Entry 9IXC (X-ray diffraction, 1.26 A resolution); this record covers chain A.

# Chain A
Molecule: N(omega)-hydroxy-L-arginine amidinohydrolase
Organism: Streptomyces lavendulae
Notes: EC 3.5.3.25; fragment: N(omega)-hydroxy-L-arginine amidinohydrolase
UniProt: D2Z025 (DCSB_STRLA); residue numbers follow UniProt; this construct covers 1-273
Sequence (281 residues; each row starts with the number of its first residue):
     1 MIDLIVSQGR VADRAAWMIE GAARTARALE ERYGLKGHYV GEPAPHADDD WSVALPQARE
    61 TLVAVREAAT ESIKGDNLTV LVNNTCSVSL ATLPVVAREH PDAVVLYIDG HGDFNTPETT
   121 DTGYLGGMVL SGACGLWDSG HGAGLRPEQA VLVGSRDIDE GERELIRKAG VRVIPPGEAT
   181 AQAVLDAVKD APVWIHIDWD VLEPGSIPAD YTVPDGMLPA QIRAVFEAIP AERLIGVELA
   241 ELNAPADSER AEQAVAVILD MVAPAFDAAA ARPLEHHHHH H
Disordered / not traced: 272-281
Sequence notes: expression tag (274-281)
Metal / ion sites: Mn2+ site 1: Cys86, Asp109, Asp113, Asp198; Mn2+ site 2: Asp109, His111, Asp198, Asp200
UniProt features mapped onto this chain:
  - binding site (Mn(2+)): Asp109, His111, Asp113, Asp198, Asp200

# Summary
Cys86, Asp109, Asp113 and Asp198 form the Mn2+ site 1. Asp109, His111, Asp198 and Asp200 form the Mn2+ site 2.
UniProt lists 5 Mn2+-binding residues.
Chain A is N(omega)-hydroxy-L-arginine amidinohydrolase (Streptomyces lavendulae); the structure, Crystal
structure of Manganese-rebound N(omega)-hydroxy-L-arginine hydrolase with oxidized Cys86, was determined by
X-ray diffraction together with 9IXD, 9IXE, 9IXF and 9IXG from the same study.
